8E74 - chains D and O of the 9 polymer chains in the assembly; structure by electron microscopy, 2.94 A resolution.

[Chain D]
Molecule: DNA-directed RNA polymerase subunit beta'
Source organism: Mycobacterium tuberculosis
Notes: EC 2.7.7.6
UniProt: A0A045J9E2 (A0A045J9E2_MYCTX); numbering as in UniProt (aligned over 1-1316)
Chain sequence (1318 residues; numbered -1 to 1316; the number before each row is that of its first residue; numbers below 1 keep their minus sign (Gly-1 is residue -1)):
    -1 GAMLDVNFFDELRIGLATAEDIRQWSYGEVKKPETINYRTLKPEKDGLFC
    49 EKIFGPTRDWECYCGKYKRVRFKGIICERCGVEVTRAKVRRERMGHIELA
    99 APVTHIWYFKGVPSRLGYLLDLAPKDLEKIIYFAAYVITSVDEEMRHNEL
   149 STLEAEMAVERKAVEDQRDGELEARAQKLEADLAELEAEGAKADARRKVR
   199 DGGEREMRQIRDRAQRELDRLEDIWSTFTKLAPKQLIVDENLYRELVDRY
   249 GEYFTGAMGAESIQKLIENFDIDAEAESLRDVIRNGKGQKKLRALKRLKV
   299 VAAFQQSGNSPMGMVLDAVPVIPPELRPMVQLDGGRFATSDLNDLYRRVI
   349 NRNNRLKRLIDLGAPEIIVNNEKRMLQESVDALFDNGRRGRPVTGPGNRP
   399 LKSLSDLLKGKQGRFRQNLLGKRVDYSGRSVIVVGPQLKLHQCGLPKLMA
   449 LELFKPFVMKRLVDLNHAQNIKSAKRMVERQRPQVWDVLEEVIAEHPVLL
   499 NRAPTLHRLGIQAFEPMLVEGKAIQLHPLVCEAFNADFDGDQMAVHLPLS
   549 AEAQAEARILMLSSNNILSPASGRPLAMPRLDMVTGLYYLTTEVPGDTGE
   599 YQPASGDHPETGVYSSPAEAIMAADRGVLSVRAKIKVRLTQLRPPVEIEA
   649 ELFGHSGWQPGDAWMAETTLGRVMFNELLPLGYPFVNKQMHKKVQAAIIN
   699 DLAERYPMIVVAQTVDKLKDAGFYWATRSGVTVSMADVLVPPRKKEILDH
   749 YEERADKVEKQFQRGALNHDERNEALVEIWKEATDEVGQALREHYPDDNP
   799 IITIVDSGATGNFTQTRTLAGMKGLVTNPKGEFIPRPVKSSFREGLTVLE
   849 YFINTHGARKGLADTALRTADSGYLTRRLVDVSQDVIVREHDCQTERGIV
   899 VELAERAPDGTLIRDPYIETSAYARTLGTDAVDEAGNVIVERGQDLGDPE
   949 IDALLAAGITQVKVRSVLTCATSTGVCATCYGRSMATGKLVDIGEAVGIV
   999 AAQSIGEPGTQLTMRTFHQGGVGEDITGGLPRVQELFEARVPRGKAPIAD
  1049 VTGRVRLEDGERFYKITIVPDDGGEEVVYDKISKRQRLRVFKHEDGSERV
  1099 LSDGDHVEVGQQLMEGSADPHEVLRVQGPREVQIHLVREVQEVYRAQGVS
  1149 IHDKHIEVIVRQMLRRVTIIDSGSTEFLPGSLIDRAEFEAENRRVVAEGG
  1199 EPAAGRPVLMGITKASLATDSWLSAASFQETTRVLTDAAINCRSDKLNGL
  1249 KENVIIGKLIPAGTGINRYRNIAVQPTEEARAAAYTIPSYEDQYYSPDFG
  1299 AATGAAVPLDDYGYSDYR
Unresolved in the structure: 1015-1022, 1091-1096, 1283-1316
Sequence notes: expression tag (-1 to 0)
Metal / ion sites: Zn2+ site 1: Cys60, Cys75, Cys78; Mg2+: Asp535, Asp537, Asp539 (shared with 1 residue of chain R); Zn2+ site 2: Cys891, Cys968, Cys975, Cys978

[Chain O]
Molecule: 54-nt DNA strand
Sequence (54 nucleotides; row label = number of the first residue in the row):
     1 CGTCAGAAAGAAAACCCTTTATTTGTTATATAGTATTTTATCCTCTCATG
    51 CCGG
Unresolved in the structure: 1-8, 46-54

[How chain D and chain O interact]
Residue-residue contacts (15; chain D residue first):
  Arg37(D) with DC16(O), salt bridge to the phosphate
  Val110(D) with DT36(O), sugar contact
  Tyr116(D) with DT37(O), hydrogen bond to the phosphate
  Ala121(D) with DT38(O), phosphate contact
  Lys123(D) with DT37(O), hydrogen bond to the phosphate; DT38(O), salt bridge to the phosphate
  Lys294(D) with DT36(O), salt bridge to the phosphate
  Arg346(D) with DT20(O), salt bridge to the phosphate
  Arg350(D) with DT19(O), salt bridge to the phosphate
  Arg389(D) with DT22(O), hydrogen bond to the base
  Thr392(D) with DT20(O), base contact
  Gly393(D) with DT20(O), base contact
  Arg1038(D) with DG33(O), sugar contact; DT34(O), phosphate contact
  Arg1041(D) with DG33(O), salt bridge to the phosphate
Interface residues without a listed pair, chain D (14 interface residues in all): Arg291

[In short]
14 residues of chain D face 9 of chain O across their interface, with 3 hydrogen bonds and 6 salt bridges.
Polar contacts include Arg389(D)-DT22(O), Tyr116(D)-DT37(O) and Lys123(D)-DT37(O). The Zn2+ site 1 is built by
Cys60(D), Cys75(D) and Cys78(D).
Here chain D is DNA-directed RNA polymerase subunit beta' (Mycobacterium tuberculosis) and chain O is a 54-nt
DNA strand. Entry 8E74 (Mycobacterium tuberculosis RNAP paused elongation complex with NusG transcription
factor) was determined by electron microscopy, deposited together with 8E79, 8E82, 8E8M and 8E95.
